PDB entry 2G9T | X-ray diffraction, 2.10 A resolution | chains I and J of the 12 polymer chains in the assembly

Chain I (and J):
Name: orf1a polyprotein
Source organism: Severe acute respiratory syndrome-related coronavirus
Notes: fragment: nsp10 protein; chain J of this document is another copy of the same molecule, construct and numbering; everything in this record applies to it too
UniProt: Q692E5 (Q692E5_CVHSA); residues 1-152 here correspond to UniProt positions 4231-4382 (UniProt number = residue number + 4230)
Sequence (152 residues; numbered 1 to 152; the number before each row is that of its first residue):
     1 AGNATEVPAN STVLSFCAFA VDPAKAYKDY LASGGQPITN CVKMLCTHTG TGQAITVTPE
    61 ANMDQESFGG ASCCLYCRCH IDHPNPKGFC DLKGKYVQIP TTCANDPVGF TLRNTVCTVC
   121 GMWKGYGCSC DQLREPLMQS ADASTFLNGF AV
Not modelled in the structure: 1-8, 86-88, 130-152
Bound ions: Zn2+ site 1: C74, C77, H83, C90; Zn2+ site 2: C117, C120, C128

Chain I / chain J interface:
Pairs across the interface (13; chain I residue first):
  V42(I) with M44(J), hydrophobic; P59(J); Y96(J)
  K43(I) with M44(J); L45(J), hydrogen bond (backbone-backbone)
  M44(I) with V42(J), hydrophobic; K43(J); M44(J), hydrophobic; L45(J)
  L45(I) with K43(J), hydrogen bond (backbone-backbone); M44(J); L45(J)
  Y96(I) with V42(J)
Also at the interface, not in a pair above, chain I (6 interface residues in all): P59

Overview:
Chain I and chain J each contribute 6 residues to their interface; the contacts include 2 hydrogen bonds. The
hydrogen-bonded pair K43(I)-L45(J) is a backbone contact. C74(I), C77(I), H83(I) and C90(I) form the Zn2+ site
1.
Both chains are orf1a polyprotein (Severe acute respiratory syndrome-related coronavirus). Entry 2G9T (Crystal
structure of the SARS coronavirus nsp10 at 2.1A) was determined by X-ray diffraction together with 2GA6 from
the same study.
